Entry 7ENJ (electron microscopy, 4.40 A resolution (low resolution: residue-level contacts below are approximate; hydrogen-bond / salt-bridge calls are withheld)); this record covers chains 0 and 2 of the 26 polymer chains in the assembly.

# Chain 0
Molecule: Mediator of RNA polymerase II transcription subunit 27
Source organism: Homo sapiens
Reference sequence: Q6P2C8 (MED27_HUMAN); numbering as in UniProt (aligned over 1-311)
Sequence (311 residues; numbered 1 to 311; the number before each row is that of its first residue):
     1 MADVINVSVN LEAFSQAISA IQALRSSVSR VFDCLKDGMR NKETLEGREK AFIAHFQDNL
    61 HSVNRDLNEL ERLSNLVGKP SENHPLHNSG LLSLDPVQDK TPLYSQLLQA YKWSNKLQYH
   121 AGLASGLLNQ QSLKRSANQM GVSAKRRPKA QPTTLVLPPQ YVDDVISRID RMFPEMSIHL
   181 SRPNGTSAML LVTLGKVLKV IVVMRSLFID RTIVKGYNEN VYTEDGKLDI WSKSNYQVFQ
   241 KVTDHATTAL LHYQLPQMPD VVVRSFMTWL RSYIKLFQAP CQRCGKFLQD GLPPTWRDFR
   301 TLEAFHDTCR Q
Unresolved in the structure: 1-6, 80-102, 141-154, 311
Metal / ion sites: Zn2+: C281, C284, C309
Curated features (UniProtKB/Swiss-Prot):
  - modified residue: S132 (Phosphoserine), K134 (N6-methyllysine)

# Chain 2
Molecule: Mediator of RNA polymerase II transcription subunit 29
Source organism: Homo sapiens
Reference sequence: Q9NX70 (MED29_HUMAN); residue numbers follow UniProt; this construct covers 1-200
Sequence (200 residues; numbered 1 to 200; the number before each row is that of its first residue):
     1 MAASQQQASA ASSAAGVSGP SSAGGPGPQQ QPQPPAQLVG PAQSGLLQQQ QQDFDPVQRY
    61 KMLIPQLKES LQTLMKVAAQ NLIQNTNIDN GQKSSDGPIQ RFDKCLEEFY ALCDQLELCL
   121 RLAHECLSQS CDSAKHSPTL VPTATKPDAV QPDSLPYPQY LAVIKAQISC AKDIHTALLD
   181 CANKVTGKTP APPAGPGGTL
Unresolved in the structure: 1-54, 137-154, 188-200
Curated features (UniProtKB/Swiss-Prot):
  - modified residue: A2 (N-acetylalanine)

# Interface between chain 0 and chain 2
Pairs across the interface (50; chain 0 residue first):
  N10(0) with L127(2)
  L11(0) with H124(2); L127(2); S128(2)
  F14(0) with A123(2); L127(2)
  A17(0) with Y60(2); L120(2)
  I18(0) with L120(2)
  I21(0) with C113(2); L116(2); E117(2); L120(2)
  Q22(0) with E117(2); R121(2)
  L24(0) with L67(2)
  R25(0) with E117(2)
  V28(0) with F109(2)
  S29(0) with Y110(2)
  F32(0) with L74(2); F102(2)
  L67(0) with L71(2)
  L70(0) with Y60(2); I64(2); L67(2); L116(2)
  E71(0) with K68(2)
  L73(0) with Y60(2)
  S74(0) with Y60(2); K61(2)
  V77(0) with V57(2); Y60(2)
  G78(0) with V57(2)
  K79(0) with V57(2); C126(2); L127(2)
  Y104(0) with Y157(2)
  Q106(0) with I168(2)
  L107(0) with I164(2); Q167(2); I168(2)
  L108(0) with Q129(2)
  A110(0) with A171(2)
  Y111(0) with D132(2); H136(2); Q167(2)
  W113(0) with A171(2); I174(2); H175(2)
  N115(0) with K135(2)
Interface residues without a listed pair, chain 0 (35 interface residues in all): S15, L60, V63, N75, L103, S114, L117
Interface residues without a listed pair, chain 2 (39 interface residues in all): P56, M75, A78, L106, D114, C131, L178

# In short
35 residues of chain 0 and 39 residues of chain 2 are in contact. C281(0), C284(0) and C309(0) coordinate
Zn2+.
Chain 0 is Mediator of RNA polymerase II transcription subunit 27 and chain 2 is Mediator of RNA polymerase II
transcription subunit 29, both from Homo sapiens; the structure, Human Mediator (deletion of MED1-IDR) in a
Tail-bent conformation (MED-B), was determined by electron microscopy together with 7EMF from the same study.
